PDB entry 9BBC | electron microscopy, 3.30 A resolution | chains E and G of the 8 polymer chains in the assembly

[Chain E]
Molecule: T-cell surface glycoprotein CD3 epsilon chain
Source organism: Homo sapiens
UniProtKB: P07766 (CD3E_HUMAN); residues 1-207 here = UniProt positions 1-207
Amino-acid sequence (207 residues; numbered 1 to 207; the number before each row is that of its first residue):
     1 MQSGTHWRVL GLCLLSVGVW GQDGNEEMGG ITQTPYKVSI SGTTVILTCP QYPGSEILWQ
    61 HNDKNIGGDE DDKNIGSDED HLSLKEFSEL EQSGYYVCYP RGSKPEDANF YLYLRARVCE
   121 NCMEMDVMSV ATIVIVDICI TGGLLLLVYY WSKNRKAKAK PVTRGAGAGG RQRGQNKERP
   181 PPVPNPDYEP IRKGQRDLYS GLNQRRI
Unresolved in the structure: 1-32, 152-207
Disulfides: C49-C98, C119-C122

[Chain G]
Molecule: T-cell surface glycoprotein CD3 gamma chain
Source organism: Homo sapiens
UniProtKB: P09693 (CD3G_HUMAN); residue numbers follow UniProt; this construct covers 1-137
Amino-acid sequence (137 residues; numbered 1 to 137; the number before each row is that of its first residue):
     1 MEQGKGLAVL ILAIILLQGT LAQSIKGNHL VKVYDYQEDG SVLLTCDAEA KNITWFKDGK
    61 MIGFLTEDKK KWNLGSNAKD PRGMYQCKGS QNKSKPLQVY YRMCQNCIEL NAATISGFLF
   121 AEIVSIFVLA VGVYFIA
Unresolved in the structure: 1-23
Disulfides: C46-C87, C104-C107
Covalently attached groups: N-acetylglucosamine (NAG) linked to N52, N92

[Chain E / chain G interface]
Residue-residue contacts - 6 pairs, chain E then chain G:
  S88(E) - K69(G)
  E89(E) - E38(G)
  L90(E) - L43(G)  hydrophobic
  E91(E) - K69(G)  salt bridge
  Q92(E) - K69(G)
  R117(E) - D39(G)  salt bridge
Other interface residues (no listed pair), chain E (8 interface residues in all): D72, R115
Other interface residues (no listed pair), chain G (6 interface residues in all): Q37, D68

[Summary]
8 residues of chain E face 6 of chain G across their interface, with 2 salt bridges. Among the polar pairs are
E91(E)-K69(G) and R117(E)-D39(G). N-acetylglucosamine is covalently linked to N52(G) and N92(G).
Chain E is T-cell surface glycoprotein CD3 epsilon chain and chain G is T-cell surface glycoprotein CD3 gamma
chain, both from Homo sapiens; the structure, TCR GDN detergent micelle, was determined by electron microscopy
together with 9C3E from the same study.
